6MV5 - chains L and P of the 3 polymer chains in the assembly; structure by X-ray diffraction, 2.10 A resolution.

[Chain L]
Protein: Anti-PCSK9 fab 6E2 light chain
Source organism: Mus musculus
UniProtKB: A0A097PUG4 (A0A097PUG4_MOUSE); residues 107-214 here correspond to UniProt positions 131-238 (UniProt number = residue number + 24)
Amino-acid sequence (219 residues; row label = number of the first residue in the row; a row labelled like 27A-27E holds insertion residues (27A, then the next letters in order)):
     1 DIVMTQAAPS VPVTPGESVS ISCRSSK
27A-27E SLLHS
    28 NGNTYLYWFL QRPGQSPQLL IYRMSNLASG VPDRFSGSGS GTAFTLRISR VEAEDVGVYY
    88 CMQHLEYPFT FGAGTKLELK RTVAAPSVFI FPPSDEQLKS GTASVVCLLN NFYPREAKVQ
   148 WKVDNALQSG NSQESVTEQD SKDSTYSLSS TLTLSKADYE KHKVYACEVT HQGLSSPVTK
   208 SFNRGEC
Not modelled in the structure: 214
Disulfides: Cys-23/Cys-88, Cys-134/Cys-194
Bound ions: Zn2+ site 1: Asp-60 (together with sulfate ion) (shared with 1 residue of chain H; Glu-48(P) of chain P); Zn2+ site 2: Glu-79, Glu-81 (shared with Glu-49(P) of chain P); Zn2+ site 3: Asn-137, Asn-138 (shared with 1 residue of chain H); Zn2+ site 4: Asp-185 (together with sulfate ion)

[Chain P]
Protein: Proprotein convertase subtilisin/kexin type 9
Notes: fragment: N-terminal peptide
UniProtKB: Q8NBP7 (PCSK9_HUMAN); residue numbers follow UniProt; this construct covers 32-53
Amino-acid sequence (23 residues; each row starts with the number of its first residue; note: 30 numbers in that range are skipped by the numbering (no residue carries them; nothing is unmodelled there)):
     1 X
    32 KDEDGDYEEL VLALRSEEDG LA
Not modelled in the structure: 51-53
Sequence notes: acetylation (1); engineered mutation Lys-32 (Glu in Q8NBP7)
Modified / non-standard residues: ACE (acetyl group) at position 1
Glycans and other covalent adducts: covalent link ACE_1/Lys-32
Bound ions: Zn2+ site 1: Glu-48 (together with sulfate ion) (shared with 1 residue of chain H; Asp-60(L) of chain L); Zn2+ site 2: Glu-49 (shared with Glu-79(L), Glu-81(L) of chain L)

[Chain L / chain P interface]
Pairs across the interface (7; chain L residue first):
  His-27D(L) with Asp-50(P)
  Ser-27E(L) with Asp-50(P), hydrogen bond (side chain-backbone)
  Tyr-32(L) with Ser-47(P), hydrogen bond
  Tyr-49(L) with Leu-41(P); Leu-45(P), hydrophobic
  Arg-50(L) with Ala-44(P); Leu-45(P), hydrogen bond (side chain-backbone)
Other interface residues (no listed pair), chain P (6 interface residues in all): Glu-49

[Summary]
5 residues of chain L face 6 of chain P across their interface, with 3 hydrogen bonds. Polar contacts include
Ser-27E(L)/Asp-50(P), Tyr-32(L)/Ser-47(P) and Arg-50(L)/Leu-45(P). Asp-60(L) and Glu-48(P) form the Zn2+ site
1. Asn-137(L) and Asn-138(L) form the Zn2+ site 3.
Here chain L is Anti-PCSK9 fab 6E2 light chain (Mus musculus) and chain P is Proprotein convertase
subtilisin/kexin type 9. Entry 6MV5 (Anti-PCSK9 fab 6E2 bound to the N-terminal peptide from PCSK9 (E32K)) was
determined by X-ray diffraction (same publication as 6E4Y and 6E4Z).
